Entry 6LTS (X-ray diffraction, 3.45 A resolution); this record covers chains D and G of the 8 polymer chains in the assembly.

== Chain D ==
Molecule: DNA-directed RNA polymerase subunit beta'
From: Thermus thermophilus HB8
Notes: EC 2.7.7.6
UniProtKB: Q8RQE8 (RPOC_THET8); numbering as in UniProt (aligned over 1-1524)
Chain sequence (1524 residues; each row starts with the number of its first residue):
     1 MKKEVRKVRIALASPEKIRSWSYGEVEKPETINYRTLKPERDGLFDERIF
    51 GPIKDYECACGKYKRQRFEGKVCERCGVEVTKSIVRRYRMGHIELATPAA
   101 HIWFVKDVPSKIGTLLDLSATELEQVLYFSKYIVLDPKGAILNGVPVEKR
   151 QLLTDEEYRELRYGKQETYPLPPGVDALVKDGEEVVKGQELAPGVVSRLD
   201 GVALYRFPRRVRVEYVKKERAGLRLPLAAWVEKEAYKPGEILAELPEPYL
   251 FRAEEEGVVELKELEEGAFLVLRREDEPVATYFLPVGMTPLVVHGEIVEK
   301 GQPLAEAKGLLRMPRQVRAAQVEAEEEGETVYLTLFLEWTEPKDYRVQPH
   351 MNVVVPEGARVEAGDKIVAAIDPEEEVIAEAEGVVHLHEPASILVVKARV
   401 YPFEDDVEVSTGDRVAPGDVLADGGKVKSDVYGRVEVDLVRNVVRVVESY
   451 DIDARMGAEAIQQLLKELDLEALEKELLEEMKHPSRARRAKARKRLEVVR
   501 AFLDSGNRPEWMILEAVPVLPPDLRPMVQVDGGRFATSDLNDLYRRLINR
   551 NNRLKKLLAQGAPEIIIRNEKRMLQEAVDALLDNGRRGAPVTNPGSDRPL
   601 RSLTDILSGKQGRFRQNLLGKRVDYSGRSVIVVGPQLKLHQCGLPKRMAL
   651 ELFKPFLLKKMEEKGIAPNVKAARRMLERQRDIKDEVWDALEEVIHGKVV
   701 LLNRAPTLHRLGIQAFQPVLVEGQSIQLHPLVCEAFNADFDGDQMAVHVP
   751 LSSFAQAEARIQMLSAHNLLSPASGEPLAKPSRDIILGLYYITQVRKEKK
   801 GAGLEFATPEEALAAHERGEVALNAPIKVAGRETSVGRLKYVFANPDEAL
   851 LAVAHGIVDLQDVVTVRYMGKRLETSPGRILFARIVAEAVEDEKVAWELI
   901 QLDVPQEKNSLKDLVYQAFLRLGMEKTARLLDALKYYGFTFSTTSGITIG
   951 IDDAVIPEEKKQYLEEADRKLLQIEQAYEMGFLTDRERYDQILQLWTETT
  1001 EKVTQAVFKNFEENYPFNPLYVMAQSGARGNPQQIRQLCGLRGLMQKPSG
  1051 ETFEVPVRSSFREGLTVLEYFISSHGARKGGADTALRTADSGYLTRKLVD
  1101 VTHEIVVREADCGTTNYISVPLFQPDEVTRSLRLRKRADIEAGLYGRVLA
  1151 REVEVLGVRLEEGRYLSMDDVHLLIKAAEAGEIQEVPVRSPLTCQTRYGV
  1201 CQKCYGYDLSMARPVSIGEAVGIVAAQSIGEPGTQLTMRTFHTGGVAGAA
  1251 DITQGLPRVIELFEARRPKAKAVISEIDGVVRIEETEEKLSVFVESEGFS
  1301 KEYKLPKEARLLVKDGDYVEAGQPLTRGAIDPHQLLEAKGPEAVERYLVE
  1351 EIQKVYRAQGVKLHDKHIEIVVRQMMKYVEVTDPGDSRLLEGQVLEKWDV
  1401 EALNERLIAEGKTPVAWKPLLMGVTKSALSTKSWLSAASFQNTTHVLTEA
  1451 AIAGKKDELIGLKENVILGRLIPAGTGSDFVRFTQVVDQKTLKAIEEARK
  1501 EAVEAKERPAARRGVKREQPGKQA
Unresolved in the structure: 1-2, 1238-1251, 1503-1524
Bound ions: Zn2+ site 1: Cys58, Cys60, Cys73, Cys76; Mg2+ site 1: Asp739, Asp741, Asp743; Mg2+ site 2 near Lys840 (its only coordinating residue here); Mg2+ site 3: Trp897, Ile900; Zn2+ site 2: Cys1112, Cys1194, Cys1201, Cys1204

== Chain G ==
Molecule: template DNA
Sequence (19 nucleotides; each row starts with the number of its first residue):
     1 CCTGCATCCGTGAGTCGAG
Unresolved in the structure: 1-3, 14-19

== How chain D and chain G interact ==
Residue-residue contacts (9; chain D residue first):
  Arg586(D) with DG10(G), salt bridge to the phosphate; DT11(G), salt bridge to the phosphate
  Lys610(D) with DA13(G), sugar contact
  Arg615(D) with DA13(G), salt bridge to the phosphate
  Tyr1093(D) with DG12(G), phosphate contact
  Arg1096(D) with DA13(G), salt bridge to the phosphate
  Gln1441(D) with DG12(G), phosphate contact; DA13(G), phosphate contact
  Asn1442(D) with DG12(G), hydrogen bond to the phosphate
Other interface residues (no listed pair), chain D (10 interface residues in all): Arg486, Ala1089, Thr1443
Other interface residues (no listed pair), chain G (5 interface residues in all): DG4

== Summary ==
The interface between chain D and chain G involves 10 residues on one side and 5 on the other, with 1 hydrogen
bond and 4 salt bridges. Among the polar pairs are Asn1442(D)-DG12(G), Arg586(D)-DG10(G) and
Arg586(D)-DT11(G). Cys58(D), Cys60(D), Cys73(D) and Cys76(D) coordinate Zn2+ site 1.
Here chain D is DNA-directed RNA polymerase subunit beta' (Thermus thermophilus HB8) and chain G is template
DNA. Entry 6LTS (Crystal structure of Thermus thermophilus transcription initiation complex comprising a
truncated sigma finger) was determined by X-ray diffraction (same publication as 6KQD, 6KQE, 6KQF, 6KQG, 6KQH,
6KQL and 6 further entries).
